6F8L - chains G and J of the 18 polymer chains in the assembly; structure by electron microscopy, 8.00 A resolution (low resolution: residue-level contacts below are approximate; hydrogen-bond / salt-bridge calls are withheld).

== Chain G (and J) ==
Molecule: Type IV pilus assembly protein PilF
Organism: Thermus thermophilus (strain HB8 / ATCC 27634 / DSM 579)
Notes: chain J of this document is another copy of the same molecule, construct and numbering; everything in this record applies to it too
UniProt: Q5SLC9 (Q5SLC9_THET8); numbering as in UniProt (aligned over 1-889)
Chain sequence (913 residues; row label = number of the first residue in the row):
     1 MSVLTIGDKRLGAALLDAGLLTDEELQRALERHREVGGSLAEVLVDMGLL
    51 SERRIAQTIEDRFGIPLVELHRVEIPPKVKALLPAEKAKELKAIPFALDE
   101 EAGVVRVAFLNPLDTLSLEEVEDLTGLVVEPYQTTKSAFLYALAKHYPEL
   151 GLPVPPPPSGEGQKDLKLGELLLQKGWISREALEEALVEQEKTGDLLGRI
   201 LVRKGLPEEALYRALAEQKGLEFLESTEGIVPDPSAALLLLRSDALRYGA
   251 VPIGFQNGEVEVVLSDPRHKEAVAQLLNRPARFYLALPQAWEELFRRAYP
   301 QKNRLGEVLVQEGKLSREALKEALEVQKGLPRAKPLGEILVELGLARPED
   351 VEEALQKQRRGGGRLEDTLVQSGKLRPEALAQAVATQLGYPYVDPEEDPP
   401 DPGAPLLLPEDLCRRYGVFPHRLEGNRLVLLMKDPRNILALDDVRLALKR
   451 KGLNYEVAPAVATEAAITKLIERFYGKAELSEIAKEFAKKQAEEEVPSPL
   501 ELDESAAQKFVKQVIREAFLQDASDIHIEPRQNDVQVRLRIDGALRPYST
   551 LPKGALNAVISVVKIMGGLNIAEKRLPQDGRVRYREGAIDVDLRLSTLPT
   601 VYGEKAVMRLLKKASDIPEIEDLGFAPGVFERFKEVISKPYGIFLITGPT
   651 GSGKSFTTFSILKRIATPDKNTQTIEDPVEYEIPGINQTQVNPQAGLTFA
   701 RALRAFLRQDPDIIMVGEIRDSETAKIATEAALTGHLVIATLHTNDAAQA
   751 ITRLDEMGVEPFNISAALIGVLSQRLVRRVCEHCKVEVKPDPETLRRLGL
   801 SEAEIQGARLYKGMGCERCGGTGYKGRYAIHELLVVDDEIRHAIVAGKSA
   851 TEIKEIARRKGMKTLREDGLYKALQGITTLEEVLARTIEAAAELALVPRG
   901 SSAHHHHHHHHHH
Unresolved in the structure: 1-329, 476-913 (chain J: 1-162, 300-913)
Construct notes: expression tag (890-913)

== How chain G and chain J interact ==
Pairs across the interface (6):
  R376(G) - L171(J)
  R376(G) - Q174(J)
  R376(G) - K175(J)
  E378(G) - K175(J)
  E397(G) - G220(J)
  E397(G) - R282(J)
Interface residues without a listed pair, chain G (4 interface residues in all): D398
Interface residues without a listed pair, chain J (8 interface residues in all): E217, L221, E222

== In short ==
The interface between chain G and chain J involves 4 residues on one side and 8 on the other.
Both chains are Type IV pilus assembly protein PilF (Thermus thermophilus (strain HB8 / ATCC 27634 / DSM
579)). Entry 6F8L (Thermus thermophilus PilF ATPase (AMPPNP-bound form)) was determined by electron microscopy
(same publication as 5OIU and 6EJF).
